PDB entry 7PY6 | electron microscopy, 4.10 A resolution (low resolution: residue-level contacts below are approximate; hydrogen-bond / salt-bridge calls are withheld) | chains A and B of the 10 polymer chains in the assembly

# Chain A (and B)
Name: DNA-directed RNA polymerase subunit alpha
From: Escherichia coli
Notes: EC 2.7.7.6; chain B of this document is another copy of the same molecule, construct and numbering; everything in this record applies to it too
UniProtKB: P0A7Z4 (RPOA_ECOLI); residue numbers follow UniProt; this construct covers 1-329
Amino-acid sequence (329 residues; row label = number of the first residue in the row):
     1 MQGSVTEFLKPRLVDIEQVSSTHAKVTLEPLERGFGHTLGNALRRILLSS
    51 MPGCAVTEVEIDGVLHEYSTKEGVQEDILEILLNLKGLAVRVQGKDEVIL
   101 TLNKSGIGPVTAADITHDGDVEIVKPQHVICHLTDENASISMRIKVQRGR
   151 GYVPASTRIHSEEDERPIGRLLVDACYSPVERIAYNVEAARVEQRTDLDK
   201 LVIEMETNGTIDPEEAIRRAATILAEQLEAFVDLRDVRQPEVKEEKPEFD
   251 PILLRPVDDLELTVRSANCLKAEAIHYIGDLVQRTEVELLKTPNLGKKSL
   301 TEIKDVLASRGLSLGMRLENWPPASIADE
Unresolved in the structure: 1-6, 235-329 (chain B: 1-3, 159-169, 235-329)

# Chain A / chain B interface
Pairs across the interface (56):
  Glu-7(A) / Arg-150(B)
  Phe-8(A) / Arg-150(B)
  Phe-8(A) / Gln-227(B)
  Leu-9(A) / Gln-227(B)
  Lys-10(A) / Glu-226(B)
  Lys-10(A) / Gln-227(B)
  Lys-10(A) / Glu-229(B)
  Pro-11(A) / Gln-227(B)
  Pro-11(A) / Ala-230(B)
  Pro-11(A) / Phe-231(B)
  Leu-13(A) / Phe-231(B)
  Leu-28(A) / Phe-231(B)
  Phe-35(A) / Ile-46(B)
  Phe-35(A) / Ser-50(B)
  Phe-35(A) / Gln-227(B)
  Thr-38(A) / Arg-45(B)
  Thr-38(A) / Ile-46(B)
  Leu-39(A) / Leu-228(B)
  Asn-41(A) / Asn-41(B)
  Ala-42(A) / Thr-38(B)
  Arg-45(A) / His-37(B)
  Arg-45(A) / Thr-38(B)
  Ile-46(A) / Phe-35(B)
  Pro-52(A) / Val-5(B)
  Gly-149(A) / Val-5(B)
  Arg-150(A) / Val-5(B)
  Arg-150(A) / Glu-7(B)
  Arg-150(A) / Phe-8(B)
  Arg-150(A) / Glu-32(B)
  Arg-218(A) / Ala-230(B)
  Arg-218(A) / Phe-231(B)
  Arg-218(A) / Val-232(B)
  Arg-218(A) / Asp-233(B)
  Ala-221(A) / Leu-228(B)
  Ala-221(A) / Phe-231(B)
  Thr-222(A) / Phe-231(B)
  Thr-222(A) / Asp-233(B)
  Ile-223(A) / Phe-8(B)
  Leu-224(A) / Leu-228(B)
  Ala-225(A) / Val-232(B)
  Glu-226(A) / Lys-10(B)
  Gln-227(A) / Pro-11(B)
  Gln-227(A) / Leu-31(B)
  Gln-227(A) / Phe-35(B)
  Gln-227(A) / Leu-39(B)
  Leu-228(A) / Leu-39(B)
  Leu-228(A) / Ala-221(B)
  Leu-228(A) / Leu-224(B)
  Ala-230(A) / Pro-11(B)
  Phe-231(A) / Leu-28(B)
  Phe-231(A) / Leu-39(B)
  Phe-231(A) / Leu-43(B)
  Phe-231(A) / Arg-218(B)
  Phe-231(A) / Ala-221(B)
  Asp-233(A) / Leu-13(B)
  Asp-233(A) / Glu-214(B)
Interface residues without a listed pair, chain A (38 interface residues in all): Arg-12, Gly-34, His-37, Ser-49, Ser-50, Asp-96, Arg-148, Val-232, Leu-234
Interface residues without a listed pair, chain B (36 interface residues in all): Ser-4, Gly-34, Ser-49, Ile-223, Ala-225

# In short
38 residues of chain A and 36 residues of chain B are in contact.
Chain A and chain B are both DNA-directed RNA polymerase subunit alpha (Escherichia coli); the structure,
CryoEM structure of E.coli RNA polymerase elongation complex bound to NusA and NusG (NusA and NusG ..., was
determined by electron microscopy (same publication as 7PY0, 7PY1, 7PY3, 7PY5, 7PY7, 7PY8 and 4 further
entries).
